PDB entry 5L87 | X-ray diffraction, 0.87 A resolution | chain A

Chain A:
Name: Peroxin 14
From: Trypanosoma brucei brucei
Reference sequence: Q8IEW2 (Q8IEW2_TRYBB); residues 2-66 here correspond to UniProt positions 20-84 (UniProt number = residue number + 18)
Chain sequence (69 residues; numbered -2 to 66; the number before each row is that of its first residue; numbers below 1 keep their minus sign (Gly-2 is residue -2)):
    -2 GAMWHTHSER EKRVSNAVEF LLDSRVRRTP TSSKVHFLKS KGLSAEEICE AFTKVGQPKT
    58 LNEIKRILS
Disordered / not traced: -2 to 4
Sequence notes: expression tag (-2 to 1)
Small-molecule neighbours: 6RD (5-(1H-indol-3-ylmethyl)-1-methyl-N-(naphthalen-1-ylmethyl)-6,7-dihydro-4H-pyrazolo[4,3-c]pyridine-3-carboxamide): Arg10, Asn13, Ala14, Glu16, Phe17, Asp20, Arg22, Val23, Thr26, Phe34, Leu35, Lys38, Leu40

Summary:
Chain A binds compound 6RD.
Chain A is Peroxin 14 (Trypanosoma brucei brucei); the structure, Targeting the PEX14-PEX5 interaction by
small molecules provides novel therapeutic routes to treat trypanosomiases, was determined by X-ray
diffraction together with 5N8V and 5L8A from the same study.
